PDB entry 8GW8 | electron microscopy, 2.90 A resolution | chains B and N of the 5 polymer chains in the assembly

Chain B:
Name: Guanine nucleotide-binding protein G(I)/G(S)/G(T) subunit beta-1
Source organism: Rattus norvegicus
Reference sequence: P54311 (GBB1_RAT); residue numbers follow UniProt; this construct covers 2-340
Sequence (351 residues; row label = number of the first residue in the row; numbers below 1 keep their minus sign (Met-10 is residue -10)):
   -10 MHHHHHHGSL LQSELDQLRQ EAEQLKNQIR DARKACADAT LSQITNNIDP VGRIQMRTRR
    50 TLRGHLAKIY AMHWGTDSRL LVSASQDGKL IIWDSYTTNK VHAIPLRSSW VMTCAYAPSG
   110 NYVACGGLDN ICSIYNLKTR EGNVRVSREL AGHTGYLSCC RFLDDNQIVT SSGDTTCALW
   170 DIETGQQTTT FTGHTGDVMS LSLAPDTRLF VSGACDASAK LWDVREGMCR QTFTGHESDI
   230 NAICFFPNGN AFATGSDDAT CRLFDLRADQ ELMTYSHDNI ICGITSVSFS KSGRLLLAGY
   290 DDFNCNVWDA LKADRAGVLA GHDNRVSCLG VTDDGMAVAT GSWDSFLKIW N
Disordered / not traced: -10 to 0
Cystine bridges: Cys121-Cys149
Construct notes: expression tag (-10 to 1)
UniProt features mapped onto this chain:
  - modified residue: Ser2 (N-acetylserine), His266 (Phosphohistidine)

Chain N:
Name: Nanobody-35
Notes: antibody fragment or engineered binder
Sequence (128 residues; each row starts with the number of its first residue):
     1 QVQLQESGGG LVQPGGSLRL SCAASGFTFS NYKMNWVRQA PGKGLEWVSD ISQSGASISY
    61 TGSVKGRFTI SRDNAKNTLY LQMNSLKPED TAVYYCARCP APFTRDCFDV TSTTYAYRGQ
   121 GTQVTVSS
Cystine bridges: Cys22-Cys96, Cys99-Cys107

Chain B / chain N interface:
Residue-residue contacts - 20 pairs, chain B then chain N:
  Arg8(B) - Gln120(N)
  Lys15(B) - Gln3(N)
  Cys204(B) - Ala116(N)
  Cys204(B) - Tyr117(N)
  Asp205(B) - Ala116(N)
  Asp205(B) - Tyr117(N)
  Ala206(B) - Tyr117(N)
  His225(B) - Val2(N)
  Glu226(B) - Val2(N)
  Glu226(B) - Gly26(N)
  Glu226(B) - Phe27(N)
  Glu226(B) - Tyr32(N)
  Glu226(B) - Arg98(N)  hydrogen bond (backbone-side chain)
  Glu226(B) - Tyr117(N)
  Ser227(B) - Pro100(N)  hydrogen bond (side chain-backbone)
  Ser227(B) - Tyr117(N)
  Asp228(B) - Tyr117(N)  hydrogen bond
  Asp246(B) - Pro102(N)
  Asp247(B) - Tyr32(N)
  Ile270(B) - Phe103(N)
Interface residues without a listed pair, chain B (15 interface residues in all): Thr184, Thr223, Gly224
Interface residues without a listed pair, chain N (15 interface residues in all): Gln1, Thr28, Thr114

Overview:
The chain B/chain N interface involves 15 residues from each chain, with 3 hydrogen bonds. Among the polar
pairs are Glu226(B)-Arg98(N), Ser227(B)-Pro100(N) and Asp228(B)-Tyr117(N).
Chain B is Guanine nucleotide-binding protein G(I)/G(S)/G(T) subunit beta-1 (Rattus norvegicus) and chain N is
Nanobody-35; the structure, the human PTH1 receptor bound to an intracellular biased agonist, was determined
by electron microscopy.
